8YN5 - chains B and E of the 5 polymer chains in the assembly; structure by electron microscopy, 2.70 A resolution.

# Chain B
Name: Guanine nucleotide-binding protein G(I)/G(S)/G(T) subunit beta-1
Source organism: Homo sapiens
UniProt: P62873 (GBB1_HUMAN); residues 2-340 here = UniProt positions 2-340
Chain sequence (376 residues; row label = number of the first residue in the row; numbers below 1 keep their minus sign (Met-9 is residue -9)):
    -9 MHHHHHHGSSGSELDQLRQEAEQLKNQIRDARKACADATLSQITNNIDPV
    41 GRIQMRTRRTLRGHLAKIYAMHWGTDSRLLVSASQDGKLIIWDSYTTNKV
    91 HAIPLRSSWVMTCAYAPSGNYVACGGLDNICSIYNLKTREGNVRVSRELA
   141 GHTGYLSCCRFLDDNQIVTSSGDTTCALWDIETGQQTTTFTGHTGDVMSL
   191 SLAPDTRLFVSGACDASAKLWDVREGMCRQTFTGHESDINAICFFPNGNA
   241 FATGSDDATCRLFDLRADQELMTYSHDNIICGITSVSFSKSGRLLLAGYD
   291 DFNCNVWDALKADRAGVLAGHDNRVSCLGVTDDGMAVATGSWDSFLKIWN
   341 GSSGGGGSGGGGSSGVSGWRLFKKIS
Not modelled in the structure: -9 to 1, 344-366
Differences from the reference sequence: initiating methionine (-9); expression tag (-8 to 1, 341-366)
Swiss-Prot annotation at these positions:
  - modified residue: Ser2 (N-acetylserine), His266 (Phosphohistidine)
  - natural variant: Leu30 (L30F: In MRD42; uncertain significance), Arg52 (R52G: In MRD42), Gly64 (G64V: In MRD42), Asp76 (D76E: In MRD42; D76G: In MRD42), Gly77 (G77S: In MRD42), Lys78 (K78R: In MRD42), Ile80 (I80N: In MRD42; I80T: In MRD42), His91 (H91R: In MRD42; uncertain significance), Ala92 (A92T: In MRD42), Pro94 (P94S: In MRD42), Leu95 (L95P: In MRD42), Arg96 (R96L: In MRD42), 5 further natural variant entries in UniProt

# Chain E
Name: Antibody fragment scFv16
Source organism: synthetic construct
Notes: antibody fragment or engineered binder
Chain sequence (255 residues; numbered 1 to 255; the number before each row is that of its first residue):
     1 VQLVESGGGLVQPGGSRKLSCSASGFAFSSFGMHWVRQAPEKGLEWVAYI
    51 SSGSGTIYYADTVKGRFTISRDDPKNTLFLQMTSLRSEDTAMYYCVRSIY
   101 YYGSSPFDFWGQGTTLTVSAGGGGSGGGGSGGGGSADIVMTQATSSVPVT
   151 PGESVSISCRSSKSLLHSNGNTYLYWFLQRPGQSPQLLIYRMSNLASGVP
   201 DRFSGSGSGTAFTLTISRLEAEDVGVYYCMQHLEYPLTFGAGTKLELLEE
   251 NLYFQ
Not modelled in the structure: 120-136, 248-255
Cystine bridges: Cys21-Cys95, Cys159-Cys229

# How chain B and chain E interact
Pairs across the interface - 13 pairs, chain B then chain E:
  Asp66(B) - Tyr102(E)
  Arg68(B) - Tyr102(E)
  Leu69(B) - Tyr102(E)  hydrophobic
  Val90(B) - Tyr101(E)  hydrophobic
  His91(B) - Tyr101(E)
  Arg129(B) - Val1(E)
  Arg129(B) - Arg97(E)  hydrogen bond (backbone-side chain)
  Arg129(B) - Phe109(E)
  Glu130(B) - Gly25(E)
  Glu130(B) - Phe26(E)
  Glu130(B) - Ala27(E)  hydrogen bond (backbone-backbone)
  Glu130(B) - Phe31(E)
  Gly131(B) - Phe31(E)
Interface residues without a listed pair, chain B (10 interface residues in all): Asp83, Asn132
Interface residues without a listed pair, chain E (10 interface residues in all): Ile99

# Summary
Chain B and chain E each contribute 10 residues to their interface, with 2 hydrogen bonds. Polar pairs include
Arg129(B)-Arg97(E) and Glu130(B)-Ala27(E).
Chain B is Guanine nucleotide-binding protein G(I)/G(S)/G(T) subunit beta-1 (Homo sapiens) and chain E is
Antibody fragment scFv16 (synthetic construct); the structure, Cryo-EM structure of histamine H3 receptor in
complex with histamine and Gi, was determined by electron microscopy together with 8YN2, 8YN3, 8YN4, 8YN6,
8YN7, 8YN8, 8YN9 and 8YNA from the same study.
